6UE5 - chains A and D of the 4 polymer chains in the assembly; structure by X-ray diffraction, 2.61 A resolution.

Chain A:
Protein: DDB1- and CUL4-associated factor 15
Organism: Homo sapiens
UniProt: Q66K64 (DCA15_HUMAN); numbering as in UniProt (aligned over 2-600)
Chain sequence (601 residues; each row starts with the number of its first residue; numbering starts at 0):
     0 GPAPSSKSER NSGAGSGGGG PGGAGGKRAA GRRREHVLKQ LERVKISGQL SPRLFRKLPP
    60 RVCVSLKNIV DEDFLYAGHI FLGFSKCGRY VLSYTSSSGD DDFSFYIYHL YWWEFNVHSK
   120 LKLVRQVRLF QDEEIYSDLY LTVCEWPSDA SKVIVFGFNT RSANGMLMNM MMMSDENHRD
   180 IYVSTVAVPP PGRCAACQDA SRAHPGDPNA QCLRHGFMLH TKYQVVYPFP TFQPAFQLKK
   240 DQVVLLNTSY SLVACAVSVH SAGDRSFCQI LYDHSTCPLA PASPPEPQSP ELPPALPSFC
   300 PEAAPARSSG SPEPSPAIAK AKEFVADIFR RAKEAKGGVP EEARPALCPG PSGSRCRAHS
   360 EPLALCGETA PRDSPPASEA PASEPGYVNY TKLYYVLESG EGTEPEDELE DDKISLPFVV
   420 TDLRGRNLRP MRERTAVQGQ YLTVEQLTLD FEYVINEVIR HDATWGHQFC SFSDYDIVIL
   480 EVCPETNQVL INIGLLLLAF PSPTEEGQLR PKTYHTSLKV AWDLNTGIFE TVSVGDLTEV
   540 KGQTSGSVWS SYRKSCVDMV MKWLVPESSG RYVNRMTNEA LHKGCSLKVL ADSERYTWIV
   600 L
Not modelled in the structure: 0-31, 101, 200-209, 272-385, 398-416, 584
Construct notes: expression tag (0-1)
Small-molecule neighbours: Q5J (4-(aminomethyl)-N-(3-cyano-4-methyl-1H-indol-7-yl)benzene-1-sulfonamide): Thr230, Phe231, Gln232, Pro233, Ala234, Phe235, Val477, Ile478, Arg552, Cys555, Val556, Val559, Leu563
Curated features (UniProtKB/Swiss-Prot):
  - binding site (Zn(2+)): Cys193, Cys196, Cys211, His214
  - binding site (E7820): Phe231, Ala234, Phe235
  - modified residue (Phosphoserine): Ser50, Ser310, Ser314
  - mutagenesis: Val90 (V90D: Abolished interaction with DDB1, DDA1 and RBM39 in presence of indisulam), Leu91 (L91P: Abolished interaction with DDB1, DDA1 and RBM39 in presence of indisulam), Trp112 (W112R: Abolished interaction with DDB1, DDA1 and RBM39 in presence of indisulam), Phe129 (F129S/V: Abolished interaction with DDB1, DDA1 and RBM39 in presence of indisulam), Val182 (V182D: Decreased interaction with DDB1, DDA1 and RBM39 in presence of indisulam), Cys196 (C196Y: Decreased interaction with DDB1, DDA1 and RBM39 in presence of indisulam), Gln232 (Q232R: Decreased interaction with RBM39 in presence of indisulam, without affecting interaction with DDA1 and DDB1), Leu244 (L244P: Decreased interaction with DDB1, DDA1 and RBM39 in presence of indisulam), Leu392 (L392P: Decreased interaction with DDA1 and RBM39 in presence of indisulam), Thr420 (T420P: Decreased interaction with DDA1 and RBM39 in presence of indisulam), Glu444 (E444K: Decreased interaction with DDA1 and RBM39 in presence of indisulam), Val453 (V453D: Decreased interaction with DDA1 and RBM39 in presence of indisulam), 1 further mutagenesis entry in UniProt

Chain D:
Protein: DET1- and DDB1-associated protein 1
Organism: Homo sapiens
UniProt: Q9BW61 (DDA1_HUMAN); residue numbers follow UniProt; this construct covers 2-102
Chain sequence (101 residues; row label = number of the first residue in the row):
     2 ADFLKGLPVY NKSNFSRFHA DSVCKASNRR PSVYLPTREY PSEQIIVTEK TNILLRYLHQ
    62 QWDKKNAAKK RDQEQVELEG ESSAPPRKVA RTDSPDMHED T
Not modelled in the structure: 2-3, 77-102
Curated features (UniProtKB/Swiss-Prot):
  - modified residue: Ala2 (N-acetylalanine), Ser33 (Phosphoserine), Ser95 (Phosphoserine)

Chain A / chain D interface:
Contacting residue pairs - 23 pairs, chain A then chain D:
  Asp461(A) - Trp63(D)
  Glu480(A) - Asn53(D)
  Thr485(A) - Lys51(D)
  Gln487(A) - Leu56(D)
  Leu489(A) - Leu55(D)  hydrophobic
  Leu489(A) - Leu56(D)  hydrophobic
  Leu489(A) - Leu59(D)  hydrophobic
  Lys518(A) - Leu59(D)
  Ala520(A) - Leu56(D)  hydrophobic
  Glu529(A) - His60(D)  salt bridge
  Thr530(A) - Trp63(D)
  Val531(A) - Leu56(D)  hydrophobic
  Val531(A) - Leu59(D)
  Val531(A) - His60(D)
  Val531(A) - Trp63(D)
  Ser532(A) - Trp63(D)
  Val533(A) - Trp63(D)
  Val533(A) - Lys66(D)  hydrogen bond (backbone-side chain)
  Asp535(A) - Lys66(D)  salt bridge
  Trp562(A) - Ile54(D)
  Trp562(A) - Leu55(D)
  Trp562(A) - Tyr58(D)  hydrophobic
  Val564(A) - Ile54(D)  hydrophobic
Other interface residues (no listed pair), chain A (18 interface residues in all): Leu479, Cys482, Met558

In short:
Chain A and chain D form an interface of 18 and 10 residues respectively; the contacts include 1 hydrogen bond
and 2 salt bridges. Polar pairs include Glu529(A)-His60(D), Asp535(A)-Lys66(D) and Val533(A)-Lys66(D). Ligands
of chain A: compound Q5J.
Chain A is DDB1- and CUL4-associated factor 15 and chain D is DET1- and DDB1-associated protein 1, both from
Homo sapiens; the structure, Crystal structure of full-length human DCAF15-DDB1-deltaPBP-DDA1-RBM39 in complex
with 4-(aminomethyl)-N-(3-cyano-4-methyl-1H-indol-7-yl)benzenesulfonamide, was determined by X-ray diffraction
together with 6SJ7 and 6UD7 from the same study.
